Entry 4JQ0 (X-ray diffraction, 3.84 A resolution); this record covers chains C and D of the 3 polymer chains in the assembly.

[Chain C]
Molecule: Calmodulin
Organism: Homo sapiens
UniProt: P62158 (CALM_HUMAN); residue numbers follow UniProt; this construct covers 1-149
Amino-acid sequence (149 residues; numbered 1 to 149; the number before each row is that of its first residue):
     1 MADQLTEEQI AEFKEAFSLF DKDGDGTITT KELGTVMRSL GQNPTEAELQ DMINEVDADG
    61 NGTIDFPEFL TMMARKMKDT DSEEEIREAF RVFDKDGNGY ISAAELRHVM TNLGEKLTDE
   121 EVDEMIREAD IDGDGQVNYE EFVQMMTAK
Not modelled in the structure: 1-6, 149
Ion coordination: Ca2+ site 1: D21, D23, D25, T27, E32; Ca2+ site 2: D59, N61, T63, E68; Ca2+ site 3: D94, D96, N98, Y100; Ca2+ site 4: D130, D132, D134, Q136

[Chain D]
Molecule: Sodium channel protein type 5 subunit alpha
Organism: Homo sapiens
UniProt: Q14524 (SCN5A_HUMAN); residue numbers follow UniProt; this construct covers 1773-1940
Amino-acid sequence (191 residues; numbered 1750 to 1940; the number before each row is that of its first residue):
  1750 MGSSHHHHHH SSGLVPRGSH MASENFSVAT EESTEPLSED DFDMFYEIWE KFDPEATQFI
  1810 EYSVLSDFAD ALSEPLRIAK PNQISLINMD LPMVSGDRIH CMDILFAFTK RVLGESGEMD
  1870 ALKIQMEEKF MAANPSKISY EPITTTLRRK HEEVSAMVIQ RAFRRHLLQR SLKHASFLFR
  1930 QQAGSGLSEE D
Not modelled in the structure: 1750-1785, 1928-1940
Sequence notes: expression tag (1750-1772)
UniProt features mapped onto this chain:
  - natural variant: V1777 (V1777M: In LQT3), T1779 (T1779M: In LQT3 and BRGDA1), E1784 (E1784K: In LQT3 and BRGDA1), D1790 (D1790G: In LQT3), D1792 (D1792N: In SSS1), Y1795 (Y1795C: In LQT3; Y1795H: In BRGDA1; Y1795YD: In LQT3 and BRGDA1), D1819 (D1819N: In LQT3), L1825 (L1825P: In LQT3), R1826 (R1826C: In ATFB10; R1826H: In LQT3), Q1832 (Q1832E: In BRGDA1; uncertain significance), D1839 (D1839G: In LQT3), H1849 (H1849R: In LQT3), 13 further natural variant entries in UniProt
  - mutagenesis: D1802 to E1804 (Abolishes calcium response on channel inactivation)
From the paper describing this entry:
  - disease-associated variants - A1924T (3-fold): decreased binding to Ca2+/CaM

[Interface between chain C and chain D]
Pairs across the interface - 19 pairs, chain C then chain D:
  E15(C) - A1924(D)
  E15(C) - S1925(D)
  A16(C) - L1921(D)  hydrophobic
  A16(C) - A1924(D)
  L19(C) - S1920(D)
  L19(C) - A1924(D)  hydrophobic
  M73(C) - L1921(D)  hydrophobic
  M77(C) - R1914(D)
  M77(C) - L1917(D)  hydrophobic
  M77(C) - Q1918(D)
  D81(C) - V1907(D)
  I86(C) - V1907(D)  hydrophobic
  E88(C) - Q1832(D)
  A89(C) - S1904(D)
  F90(C) - I1908(D)  hydrophobic
  M110(C) - I1908(D)  hydrophobic
  M146(C) - A1911(D)  hydrophobic
  M146(C) - F1912(D)
  M146(C) - H1915(D)  hydrogen bond (backbone-side chain)
Interface residues without a listed pair, chain C (23 interface residues in all): E12, L40, K76, R91, V92, L113, G114, E115, L117, M125, T147
Interface residues without a listed pair, chain D (20 interface residues in all): I1833, H1900, E1901, A1905, Q1909, L1916

[Overview]
The interface between chain C and chain D involves 23 residues on one side and 20 on the other; the contacts
include 1 hydrogen bond. The hydrogen-bonded pair is M146(C)-H1915(D). From UniProt: 3 mutagenesis sites on
chain D. From the paper: A1924T of chain D reduces binding to Ca2+/CaM.
Here chain C is Calmodulin and chain D is Sodium channel protein type 5 subunit alpha, both from Homo sapiens.
Entry 4JQ0 (Voltage-gated sodium channel 1.5 C-terminal domain in complex with FGF12B and Ca2+/calmodulin) was
determined by X-ray diffraction, deposited together with 4JPZ.
